Entry 3V83 (X-ray diffraction, 2.10 A resolution); this record covers chain A.

# Chain A
Name: Serotransferrin
Source organism: Homo sapiens
Reference sequence: P02787 (TRFE_HUMAN); residues -18 to 679 here correspond to UniProt positions 1-698 (UniProt number = residue number + 19)
Sequence (698 residues; numbered -18 to 679; the number before each row is that of its first residue; numbers below 1 keep their minus sign (Met-18 is residue -18)):
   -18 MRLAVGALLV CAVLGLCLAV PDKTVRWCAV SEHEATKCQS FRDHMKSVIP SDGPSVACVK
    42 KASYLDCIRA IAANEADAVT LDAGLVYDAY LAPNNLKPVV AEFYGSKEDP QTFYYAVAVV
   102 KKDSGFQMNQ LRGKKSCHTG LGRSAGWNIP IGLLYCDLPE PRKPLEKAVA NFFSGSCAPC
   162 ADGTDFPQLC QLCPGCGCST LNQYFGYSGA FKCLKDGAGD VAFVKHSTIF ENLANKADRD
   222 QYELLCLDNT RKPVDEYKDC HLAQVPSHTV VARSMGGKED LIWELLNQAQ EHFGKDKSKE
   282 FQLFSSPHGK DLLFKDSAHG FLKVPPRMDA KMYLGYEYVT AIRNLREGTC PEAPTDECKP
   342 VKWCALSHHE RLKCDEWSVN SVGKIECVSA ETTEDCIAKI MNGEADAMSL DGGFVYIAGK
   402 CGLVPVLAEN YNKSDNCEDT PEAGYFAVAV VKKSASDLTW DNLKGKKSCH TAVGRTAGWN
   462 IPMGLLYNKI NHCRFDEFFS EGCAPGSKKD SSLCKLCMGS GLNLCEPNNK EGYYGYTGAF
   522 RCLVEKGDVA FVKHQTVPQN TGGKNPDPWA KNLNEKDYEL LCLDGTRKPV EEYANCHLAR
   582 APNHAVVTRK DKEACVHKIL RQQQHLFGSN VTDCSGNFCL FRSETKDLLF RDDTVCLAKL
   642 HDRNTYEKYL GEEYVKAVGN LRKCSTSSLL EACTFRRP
Unresolved in the structure: -18 to 3, 678-679
Construct notes: variant Val429 (Ile448 in P02787)
Curated features (UniProtKB/Swiss-Prot):
  - binding site (Fe(3+)): Asp63, Tyr95, Tyr188, His249, Asp392, Tyr426, Tyr517, His585
  - binding site (hydrogencarbonate): Thr120, Arg124, Ala126, Gly127, Thr452, Arg456, Ala458, Gly459
  - modified residue: Arg23 (Dimethylated arginine), Ser370 (Phosphoserine), Ser666 (Phosphoserine)
  - glycosylation: Ser32 (O-linked (GalNAc...) serine), Asn413 (N-linked (GlcNAc...) (complex) asparagine), Asn472 (N-linked (GlcNAc...) asparagine), Asn611 (N-linked (GlcNAc...) (complex) asparagine)
Cystine bridges: Cys9-Cys48, Cys19-Cys39, Cys118-Cys194, Cys137-Cys331, Cys158-Cys174, Cys161-Cys179, Cys171-Cys177, Cys227-Cys241, Cys339-Cys596, Cys345-Cys377, Cys355-Cys368, Cys402-Cys674, Cys418-Cys637, Cys450-Cys523, Cys474-Cys665, Cys484-Cys498, Cys495-Cys506, Cys563-Cys577, Cys615-Cys620
Bound ions: Fe ion site 1: Asp63, Tyr95, Tyr188, His249 (together with bicarbonate ion); Fe ion site 2: Asp392, Tyr426, Tyr517, His585 (together with bicarbonate ion)
Residues lining bound ligands:
  - bicarbonate ion (BCT), molecule 1: Asp63, Tyr95, Thr120, Arg124, Ser125, Ala126, Gly127, Tyr188, His249
  - bicarbonate ion (BCT), molecule 2: Asp392, Tyr426, Thr452, Arg456, Thr457, Ala458, Gly459, Tyr517, His585
What the authors report for this chain:
  - contacts within the chain: Lys534-Asp634 (proposed by the authors, not directly observed)

# Summary
Chain A binds bicarbonate ion. The Fe ion site 1 is built by Asp63, Tyr95, Tyr188 and His249. Asp392, Tyr426,
Tyr517 and His585 form the Fe ion site 2. From UniProt: 8 Fe3+-binding residues and 8
hydrogencarbonate-binding residues. The paper reports contacts within the chain involving Asp634 and Lys534.
Chain A is Serotransferrin (Homo sapiens); the structure, The 2.1 angstrom crystal structure of diferric human
transferrin, was determined by X-ray diffraction (same publication as 3V8X, 3SKP and 3V8U).
